PDB entry 6HXJ | X-ray diffraction, 2.58 A resolution | chains G and H of the 8 polymer chains in the assembly

[Chain G]
Molecule: ATP-citrate lyase beta-subunit
Organism: Chlorobium limicola
UniProtKB: Q9AQH6 (Q9AQH6_CHLLI); residues 1-398 here = UniProt positions 1-398
Sequence (398 residues; row label = number of the first residue in the row):
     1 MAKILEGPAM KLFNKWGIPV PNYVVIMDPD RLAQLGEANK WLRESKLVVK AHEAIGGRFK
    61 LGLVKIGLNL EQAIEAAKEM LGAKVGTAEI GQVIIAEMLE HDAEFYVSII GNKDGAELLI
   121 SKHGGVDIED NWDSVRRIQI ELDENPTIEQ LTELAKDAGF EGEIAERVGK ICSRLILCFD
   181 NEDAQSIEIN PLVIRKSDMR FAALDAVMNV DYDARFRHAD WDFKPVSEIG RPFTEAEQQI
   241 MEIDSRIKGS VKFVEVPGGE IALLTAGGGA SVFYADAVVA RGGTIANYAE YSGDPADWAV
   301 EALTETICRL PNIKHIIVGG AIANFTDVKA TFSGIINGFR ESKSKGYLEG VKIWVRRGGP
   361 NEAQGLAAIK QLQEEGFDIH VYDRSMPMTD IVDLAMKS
Disordered / not traced: 1, 24-98
Residues lining bound ligands: citrate anion (FLC): A266, G267, Y291, S292, G293, D294, A323, N324, F325, T326, R357

[Chain H]
Molecule: ATP-citrate lyase alpha-subunit
Organism: Chlorobium limicola
UniProtKB: Q9AJC4 (Q9AJC4_CHLLI); numbering as in UniProt (aligned over 1-608)
Sequence (617 residues; numbered 1 to 617; the number before each row is that of its first residue):
     1 MSILANKDTR AVIIGGVAGV NAAKRMAQFD FLVNRPLTVQ AFVYPPEAGQ QKEIFRGGEL
    61 KNVTVYDSLA PALEEHPDIN TALIYLGASR AAQAAKEALE SPNIQLVSMI TEGVPEKDAK
   121 RLKKLAQKLG KMLNGPSSIG IMSAGECRLG VIGGEFKNLK LCNLYRQGSF GVLTKSGGLS
   181 NEAMWLCAQN GDGITSAVAI GGDAYPGTDF VTYLEMFEKD PATKAVVMIG EVGGNLEEEA
   241 AEWLAAEPRR IKLIAAIGGT CQEVLPQGMK FGHAGAKEGK KGAGSARSKM NALRDAGAYV
   301 PDTFGGLSKE IKKVYEELIA AGEISTEIDE AVLPELPPRV QEVMKQGEVI VEPLIRTTIS
   361 DDRGEEPRYA GYAASELCSK GYGIEDVIGL LWNKKLPTRE ESEIIKRIVM ISADHGPAVS
   421 GAFGSILAAC AGIDMPQAVS AGMTMIGPRF GGAVTNAGKY FKMAVEDYPN DIPGFLSWMK
   481 KNVGPVPGIG HRVKSVKNPD QRVKYLVSYI KNETSLHTPC LDYALEVEKV TTAKKGNLIL
   541 NVDGTIGCIL MDLDFPVHSL NGFFVLARTI GMIGHWIDQN NQNSRLIRLY DYLINYAVKP
   601 EQEVPEKKGG SHHHHHH
Disordered / not traced: 1, 266-280, 608-617
Sequence notes: expression tag (609-617)
Residues lining bound ligands:
  - coenzyme A (COA), molecule 1: G16, A18, Y44, P45, P46, Y85, L86, G87, R90, I110, T111, E112
  - coenzyme A (COA), molecule 2: K480, P485, V486, I489, T531, K534, K535, L538
  - citrate anion (FLC), molecule 1: E112, I139, G177, G178
  - citrate anion (FLC), molecule 2: H415, V419, R449, F450, G451, H491, R502, N541, V542, D543, F564, R568

[Chain G / chain H interface]
Contacting residue pairs - 86 pairs, chain G then chain H:
  G111(G) with Y205(H), hydrogen bond (backbone-side chain)
  N112(G) with K120(H), hydrogen bond (backbone-side chain); Y205(H)
  K113(G) with Y205(H); N235(H)
  D114(G) with K124(H), hydrogen bond (backbone-side chain)
  G115(G) with K120(H), hydrogen bond (backbone-side chain)
  E141(G) with K124(H), salt bridge
  L142(G) with K120(H); R121(H)
  D143(G) with R121(H), salt bridge
  D180(G) with K117(H), hydrogen bond (backbone-side chain)
  D183(G) with P115(H); K117(H)
  Q185(G) with E116(H), hydrogen bond
  D211(G) with P115(H); E116(H), hydrogen bond (side chain-backbone)
  D213(G) with G113(H)
  A214(G) with P115(H), hydrophobic
  F216(G) with A88(H); S89(H); P115(H), hydrophobic
  R217(G) with P115(H); K117(H); D118(H), salt bridge
  I229(G) with L265(H)
  V256(G) with V264(H), hydrophobic
  G269(G) with S176(H); L179(H)
  A270(G) with L179(H)
  V272(G) with E231(H); G258(H); G259(H)
  F273(G) with L179(H), hydrophobic; I229(H), hydrophobic; G230(H); A256(H); I257(H); G258(H); F304(H), hydrophobic
  A275(G) with C261(H), hydrophobic
  D276(G) with I257(H); G258(H); G259(H), hydrogen bond (side chain-backbone); T260(H), hydrogen bond (side chain-backbone); C261(H), hydrogen bond
  V279(G) with E263(H)
  A280(G) with T303(H)
  R281(G) with T303(H), hydrogen bond
  A321(G) with G178(H); E182(H)
  I322(G) with N158(H); G178(H); N181(H), hydrogen bond (backbone-side chain); E182(H); W185(H), hydrophobic
  A323(G) with G154(H); N181(H), hydrogen bond (backbone-side chain)
  N324(G) with I139(H); V151(H); I152(H); G153(H), hydrogen bond (side chain-backbone); G154(H); G177(H), hydrogen bond (side chain-backbone); G178(H); N181(H), hydrogen bond
  F325(G) with I139(H), hydrophobic; V151(H), hydrophobic
  R356(G) with E182(H), salt bridge
  G359(G) with E155(H)
  P360(G) with R25(H); E155(H)
  N361(G) with E155(H), hydrogen bond (backbone-side chain)
  E362(G) with E155(H); K157(H)
  R384(G) with N158(H), hydrogen bond; L161(H); C162(H); W185(H), hydrogen bond (backbone-side chain)
  S385(G) with Q189(H)
  M388(G) with L179(H), hydrophobic; E182(H); F304(H), hydrophobic
  T389(G) with F304(H); G305(H), hydrogen bond (side chain-backbone)
  D390(G) with G305(H)
Also at the interface, not in a pair above, chain G (43 interface residues in all): G230
Also at the interface, not in a pair above, chain H (47 interface residues in all): V114

[Summary]
43 residues of chain G face 47 of chain H across their interface; the contacts include 20 hydrogen bonds and 4
salt bridges. Polar pairs include E141(G)-K124(H), D143(G)-R121(H) and R217(G)-D118(H). One citrate anion
molecule is bound between chain G and chain H.
Chain G is ATP-citrate lyase beta-subunit and chain H is ATP-citrate lyase alpha-subunit, both from Chlorobium
limicola; the structure, Structure of ATP citrate lyase from Chlorobium limicola in complex with citrate and
coenzyme A, was determined by X-ray diffraction, deposited together with 6HXI and 6HXQ.
